PDB entry 8XZ3 | electron microscopy, 3.60 A resolution | chains A and E of the 34 polymer chains in the assembly

Chain A:
Molecule: 23S rRNA
Organism: Mycolicibacterium smegmatis MC2 155
Sequence (3119 nucleotides; numbered 2 to 3120; the number before each row is that of its first residue):
     2 AAGUGUUUAAGGGCGCAUGGUGGAUGCCUUGGCACUGGGAGCCGAUGAAG
    52 GACGUAGGAGGCUGCGAUAAGCCUCGGGGAGCUGUCAACCGAGCGUUGAU
   102 CCGAGGAUGUCCGAAUGGGGAAACCCGGCACGAGUGAUGUCGUGUCACCA
   152 GGCGCUGAAUAUAUAGGCGUCUGGGGGGAACGCGGGGAAGUGAAACAUCU
   202 CAGUACCCGUAGGAAGAGAAAACAAAAUGUGAUUCCGUGAGUAGUGGCGA
   252 GCGAAAGCGGAGGAUGGCUAAACCGUAUGCAUGUGAUACCGGGUAGGGGU
   302 UGUGUGUGCGGGGUUGUGGGACCUAUCUUUCCGGCUCUACCUGGCUGGAG
   352 GGCAGUGAGAAAAUGUUGUGGUUAGCGGAAAUGGCUUGGGAUGGCCUGCC
   402 GUAGACGGUGAGAGCCCGGUACGUGAAAACCCGACGUCUGUCUUGAUGGU
   452 GUUCCCGAGUAGCAGCGGGCCCGUGGAAUCUGCUGUGAAUCUGCCGGGAC
   502 CACCCGGUAAGCCUGAAUACUUCCCAGUGACCGAUAGCGGAUUAGUACCG
   552 UGAGGGAAUGGUGAAAAGUACCCCGGGAGGGGAGUGAAAGAGUACCUGAA
   602 ACCGUGCGCUUACAAUCCGUCAGAGCCCUCGACGUGUCGUGGGGUGAUGG
   652 CGUGCCUUUUGAAGAAUGAGCCUGCGAGUCAGGGACAUGUCGCGAGGUUA
   702 ACCCGGGUGGGGUAGCCGCAGCGAAAGCGAGUCUGAAUAGGGCGUAUCCA
   752 CACAAGAGUGUGUGGUGUAGUGGUGUGUUCUGGACCCGAAGCGGAGUGAU
   802 CUACCCAUGGCCAGGGUGAAGCGCGGGUAAGACCGCGUGGAGGCCCGAAC
   852 CCACUUAGGUUGAAGACUGAGGGGAUGAGCUGUGGGUAGGGGUGAAAGGC
   902 CAAUCAAACUCCGUGAUAGCUGGUUCUCCCCGAAAUGCAUUUAGGUGCAG
   952 CGUCGCAUGUUUCUUGCCGGAGGUAGAGCUACUGGAUGGCCGAUGGGCCC
  1002 CACAGGGUUACUGACGUCAGCCAAACUCCGAAUGCCGGUAAGUCCAAGAG
  1052 UGCGGCAGUGAGACGGCGGGGGAUAAGCUCCGUGCGUCGAGAGGGAAACA
  1102 GCCCAGAUCGCCGGCUAAGGCCCCUAAGCGUGUGCUAAGUGGAAAAGGAU
  1152 GUGCAGUCGCGAAGACAACCAGGAGGUUGGCUUAGAAGCAGCCACCCUUG
  1202 AAAGAGUGCGUAAUAGCUCACUGGUCAAGUGAUUGUGCGCCGAUAAUGUA
  1252 GCGGGGCUCAAGCACACCGCCGAAGCCGCGGCAGCCAACGUGUUGGCUGG
  1302 GUAGGGGAGCGUCCUGCAUCCGGUGAAGCCGCCGAGUGAUCGAGUGGUGG
  1352 AGGGUGUGGGAGUGAGAAUGCAGGCAUGAGUAGCGAUUAGGCAAGUGAGA
  1402 ACCUUGCCCGCCGAAAGACCAAGGGUUCCUGGGCCAGGCCAGUCCGCCCA
  1452 GGGUGAGUCGGGACCUAAGGCGAGGCCGACAGGCGUAGUCGAUGGACAAC
  1502 GGGUUGAUAUUCCCGUACCCGUGUAUGUGCGUCCAUGAUGAAUCAGCGGU
  1552 ACUAACCAUCCAAAACCACCGUGACCGCACCUUUCGGGGUGUGGCGUUGG
  1602 UGGGGCUGCAUGGGACCUUCGUUGGUAGUAGUCAAGCGAUGGGGUGACGC
  1652 AGGAAGGUAGCCGUACCGGUCAGUGGUAAUACCGGGGUAAGCCUGUAGGG
  1702 AGUCAGAUAGGUAAAUCCGUCUGGCAUAUAUCCUGAGAGGUGAUGCAUAG
  1752 CCGAGUGAGGCGAAUUCGGUGAUCCUAUGCUGCCGAGAAAAGCCUCUAGC
  1802 GAGGACAUACACGGCCCGUACCCCAAACCAACACAGGUGGUCAGGUAGAG
  1852 AAUACUAAGGCGUACGAGUGAACUAUGGUUAAGGAACUCGGCAAAAUGCC
  1902 CCCGUAACUUCGGGAGAAGGGGGACCCACAUGGCGUGUAAGCCUUUACGG
  1952 CCCAAGCGUGAGUGGGUGGCACAAACCAGUGAGAAGCGACUGUUUACUAA
  2002 AAACACAGGUCCGUGCGAAGUCGCAAGACGAUGUAUACGGACUGACGCCU
  2052 GCCCGGUGCUGGAAGGUUAAGAGGACCCGUUAACUCCCUUUGGGGGUGAA
  2102 GCGGAGAAUUUAAGCCCCAGUAAACGGCGGUGGUAACUAUAACCAUCCUA
  2152 AGGUAGCGAAAUUCCUUGUCGGGUAAGUUCCGACCUGCACGAAUGGCGUA
  2202 ACGACUUCUCAACUGUCUCAACCAUAGACUCGGCGAAAUUGCACUACGAG
  2252 UAAAGAUGCUCGUUACGCGCGGCAGGACGAAAAGACCCCGGGACCUUCAC
  2302 UACAACUUGGUAUUGGUGCUCGAUACGGUUUGUGUAGGAUAGGUGGGAGA
  2352 CUGUGAAGCUCACACGCCAGUGUGGGUGGAGUCGUUGUUGAAAUACCACU
  2402 CUGAUCGUAUUGGGCCUCUAACCUCGGACCGUAUAUCCGGUUCAGGGACA
  2452 GUGCCUGGUGGGUAGUUUAACUGGGGCGGUUGCCUCCUAAAAUGUAACGG
  2502 AGGCGCCCAAAGGUUCCCUCAACCUGGACGGCAAUCAGGUGUUGAGUGUA
  2552 AGUGCACAAGGGAGCUUGACUGCGAGACGGACAUGUCGAGCAGGGACGAA
  2602 AGUCGGGACUAGUGAUCCGGCACCUCUGAGUGGAAGGGGUGUCGCUCAAC
  2652 GGAUAAAAGGUACCCCGGGGAUAACAGGCUGAUCUUCCCCAAGAGUCCAU
  2702 AUCGACGGGAUGGUUUGGCACCUCGAUGUCGGCUCGUCGCAUCCUGGGGC
  2752 UGGAGCAGGUCCCAAGGGUUGGGCUGUUCGCCCAUUAAAGCGGCACGCGA
  2802 GCUGGGUUUAGAACGUCGUGAGACAGUUCGGUCUCUAUCCGCCGCGCGCG
  2852 UCAGAAGCUUGAGGAAACCUGUCCCUAGUACGAGAGGACCGGGACGGACG
  2902 AACCUCUGGUAUACCAGUUGUCCCACCAGGGGCACGGCUGGAUAGCCACG
  2952 UUCGGACAGGAUAACCGCUGAAAGCAUCUAAGCGGGAAACCUCUUCCAAG
  3002 ACCAGGCUUCUCACCCUCUAGGAGGGAUAAGGCCCCCCGCAGACCACGGG
  3052 AUUGAUAGACCAGACCUGGAAGCCUAGUAAUAGGUGCAGGGAACUGGCAC
  3102 UAACCGGCCGAAAACUUAC
Ligand contacts: erythromycin a (ERY): U861, A2282, A2283, A2286, A2727, G2729, U2833, C2834, U2835

Chain E:
Molecule: Large ribosomal subunit protein uL4
Organism: Mycolicibacterium smegmatis MC2 155
Reference sequence: A0QSD2 (RL4_MYCS2); numbering as in UniProt (aligned over 2-210)
Sequence (209 residues; each row starts with the number of its first residue):
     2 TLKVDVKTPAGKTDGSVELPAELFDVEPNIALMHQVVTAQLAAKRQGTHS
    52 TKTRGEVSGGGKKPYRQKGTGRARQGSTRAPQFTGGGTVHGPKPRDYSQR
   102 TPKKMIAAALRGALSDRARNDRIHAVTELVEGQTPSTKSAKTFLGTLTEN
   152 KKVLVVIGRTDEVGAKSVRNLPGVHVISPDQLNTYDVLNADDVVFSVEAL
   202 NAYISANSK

How chain A and chain E interact:
Pairs across the interface - 146 pairs, chain A then chain E:
  C34(A) - Ser51(E)  sugar contact
  C34(A) - Lys53(E)  phosphate contact
  A35(A) - Thr49(E)  base contact
  A35(A) - Lys53(E)  salt bridge to the phosphate
  C401(A) - Lys139(E)  salt bridge to the phosphate
  G402(A) - Thr138(E)  sugar contact
  G402(A) - Lys139(E)  base contact
  G402(A) - Lys142(E)  base contact
  G402(A) - Asn171(E)  hydrogen bond to the base
  G402(A) - Leu172(E)  base contact
  U403(A) - Pro136(E)  sugar contact
  U403(A) - Ser137(E)  phosphate contact
  U403(A) - Thr138(E)  hydrogen bond to the phosphate
  U403(A) - Lys167(E)  hydrogen bond to the base
  U403(A) - Arg170(E)  hydrogen bond to the phosphate
  A404(A) - Arg170(E)  salt bridge to the phosphate
  A404(A) - Asn171(E)  phosphate contact
  G405(A) - Asn171(E)  hydrogen bond to the sugar
  A422(A) - Arg170(E)  hydrogen bond to the sugar
  U529(A) - Gln47(E)  hydrogen bond to the sugar
  G530(A) - Gln47(E)  sugar contact
  G530(A) - Thr49(E)  hydrogen bond to the base
  A531(A) - Leu42(E)  hydrogen bond to the base
  A531(A) - Ala43(E)  base contact
  A531(A) - Arg46(E)  base contact
  A531(A) - Gln47(E)  hydrogen bond to the phosphate
  C532(A) - Arg46(E)  salt bridge to the phosphate
  C532(A) - Thr49(E)  sugar contact
  C532(A) - His50(E)  sugar contact
  U536(A) - Thr85(E)  hydrogen bond to the base
  A537(A) - Gly86(E)  hydrogen bond to the phosphate
  G538(A) - Thr52(E)  phosphate contact
  G538(A) - Thr89(E)  hydrogen bond to the phosphate
  C539(A) - Lys53(E)  salt bridge to the phosphate
  G540(A) - Val58(E)  phosphate contact
  G540(A) - Ser59(E)  hydrogen bond to the phosphate
  G540(A) - Arg80(E)  sugar contact
  G546(A) - Ser59(E)  base contact
  G557(A) - Gly60(E)  phosphate contact
  G557(A) - Gly61(E)  hydrogen bond to the phosphate
  A558(A) - Arg80(E)  salt bridge to the phosphate
  G675(A) - Thr85(E)  base contact
  A678(A) - Val90(E)  phosphate contact
  G679(A) - His91(E)  phosphate contact
  U680(A) - His91(E)  base contact
  C681(A) - Arg96(E)  hydrogen bond to the phosphate
  A682(A) - Arg96(E)  salt bridge to the phosphate
  G684(A) - Arg101(E)  hydrogen bond to the sugar
  C692(A) - Asn30(E)  phosphate contact
  C692(A) - Leu33(E)  sugar contact
  G693(A) - Asn30(E)  hydrogen bond to the phosphate
  G693(A) - Leu33(E)  sugar contact
  G693(A) - Met106(E)  sugar contact
  C694(A) - Lys105(E)  hydrogen bond to the sugar
  G698(A) - Lys105(E)  salt bridge to the phosphate
  U699(A) - Lys105(E)  salt bridge to the phosphate
  U700(A) - Arg101(E)  sugar contact
  U700(A) - Pro103(E)  phosphate contact
  U700(A) - Lys104(E)  hydrogen bond to the phosphate
  G706(A) - Arg160(E)  hydrogen bond to the sugar
  G706(A) - Gln182(E)  base contact
  G708(A) - His176(E)  hydrogen bond to the base
  G708(A) - Gln182(E)  sugar contact
  G708(A) - Asn184(E)  base contact
  G708(A) - Asp187(E)  hydrogen bond to the base
  U709(A) - Gln41(E)  sugar contact
  U709(A) - Ala44(E)  base contact
  U709(A) - Lys45(E)  base contact
  U709(A) - Asn184(E)  hydrogen bond to the sugar
  G710(A) - Gln41(E)  phosphate contact
  G710(A) - Ile107(E)  phosphate contact
  G710(A) - Asp181(E)  hydrogen bond to the sugar
  G710(A) - Gln182(E)  hydrogen bond to the base
  G710(A) - Leu183(E)  sugar contact
  G711(A) - Asp181(E)  sugar contact
  G712(A) - Lys104(E)  phosphate contact
  G713(A) - Lys104(E)  hydrogen bond to the base
  G773(A) - Arg101(E)  phosphate contact
  G773(A) - Pro103(E)  sugar contact
  G773(A) - Met106(E)  hydrogen bond to the base
  G774(A) - Gln36(E)  hydrogen bond to the base
  G774(A) - Arg101(E)  salt bridge to the phosphate
  G774(A) - Thr102(E)  sugar contact
  G774(A) - Pro103(E)  sugar contact
  U775(A) - Gln36(E)  sugar contact
  U775(A) - Gln100(E)  phosphate contact
  U775(A) - Arg101(E)  phosphate contact
  C786(A) - His91(E)  hydrogen bond to the sugar
  C787(A) - Pro82(E)  phosphate contact
  C787(A) - Val90(E)  sugar contact
  C787(A) - His91(E)  phosphate contact
  C788(A) - Arg55(E)  salt bridge to the phosphate
  C788(A) - Pro82(E)  phosphate contact
  C788(A) - Gln83(E)  sugar contact
  G789(A) - Arg55(E)  salt bridge to the phosphate
  G789(A) - Lys64(E)  phosphate contact
  G789(A) - Gln68(E)  hydrogen bond to the sugar
  G789(A) - Arg75(E)  sugar contact
  G789(A) - Gly77(E)  hydrogen bond to the phosphate
  G789(A) - Ser78(E)  phosphate contact
  A790(A) - Lys64(E)  salt bridge to the phosphate
  A790(A) - Gln68(E)  sugar contact
  A790(A) - Gly77(E)  phosphate contact
  A791(A) - Lys64(E)  phosphate contact
  U911(A) - Lys63(E)  phosphate contact
  C912(A) - Lys63(E)  phosphate contact
  C913(A) - Gly62(E)  phosphate contact
  G916(A) - Thr54(E)  base contact
  G916(A) - Arg55(E)  sugar contact
  G916(A) - Gly56(E)  base contact
  U922(A) - Arg75(E)  hydrogen bond to the base
  G1317(A) - Tyr186(E)  hydrogen bond to the sugar
  C1318(A) - Asn190(E)  sugar contact
  A1319(A) - Lys153(E)  phosphate contact
  U1320(A) - Lys152(E)  salt bridge to the phosphate
  G1359(A) - His35(E)  hydrogen bond to the sugar
  G1361(A) - Arg46(E)  hydrogen bond to the sugar
  A1362(A) - Arg96(E)  salt bridge to the phosphate
  G1363(A) - Thr52(E)  base contact
  G1363(A) - Thr89(E)  hydrogen bond to the base
  G1363(A) - His91(E)  sugar contact
  G1363(A) - Pro93(E)  base contact
  A1369(A) - Gln83(E)  base contact
  U1370(A) - Arg73(E)  base contact
  U1370(A) - Ala74(E)  phosphate contact
  G1371(A) - Ala74(E)  phosphate contact
  G1371(A) - Gln76(E)  sugar contact
  G1371(A) - Gln83(E)  hydrogen bond to the base
  C1372(A) - Arg73(E)  salt bridge to the phosphate
  C1372(A) - Gln83(E)  sugar contact
  C1372(A) - Phe84(E)  sugar contact
  C1372(A) - Thr85(E)  hydrogen bond to the sugar
  A1373(A) - Thr85(E)  sugar contact
  A2283(A) - Gly70(E)  hydrogen bond to the phosphate
  A2283(A) - Gly72(E)  sugar contact
  A2284(A) - Lys69(E)  sugar contact
  A2284(A) - Gly70(E)  hydrogen bond to the phosphate
  A2284(A) - Gly72(E)  phosphate contact
  A2284(A) - Arg75(E)  base contact
  G2285(A) - Lys69(E)  salt bridge to the phosphate
  C2667(A) - Gln68(E)  phosphate contact
  C2667(A) - Lys69(E)  phosphate contact
  G2668(A) - Gln68(E)  hydrogen bond to the phosphate
  G2668(A) - Lys69(E)  salt bridge to the phosphate
  G2668(A) - Arg75(E)  phosphate contact
  G2669(A) - Arg75(E)  salt bridge to the phosphate
Other interface residues (no listed pair), chain A (81 interface residues in all): C36, G556, C676, G677, G683, A701, G784, G1360
Other interface residues (no listed pair), chain E (84 interface residues in all): Ala32, Thr39, Thr79, Ala81, Gly92, Pro95, Asp97, Ala108, Pro173

In short:
81 residues of chain A face 84 of chain E across their interface; the contacts include 42 hydrogen bonds and
19 salt bridges. Polar pairs include G402(A)-Asn171(E), U403(A)-Lys167(E) and G530(A)-Thr49(E). Chain A binds
erythromycin a.
Here chain A is 23S rRNA and chain E is Large ribosomal subunit protein uL4, both from Mycolicibacterium
smegmatis MC2 155. Entry 8XZ3 (Mycobacterium smegmatis 50S ribosomal subunit with Erythromycin) was determined
by electron microscopy together with 8KAB from the same study.
